PDB entry 1LHG | X-ray diffraction, 2.25 A resolution | chains H and I of the 3 polymer chains in the assembly

Chain H:
Molecule: Alpha-thrombin
From: Homo sapiens
Notes: EC 3.4.21.5
UniProt: P00734 (THRB_HUMAN); the construct lacks a stretch of the UniProt sequence and is renumbered around it, so the offset changes along the chain: 16-36 = UniProt 364-384; 37-60 = UniProt 386-409; 61-77 = UniProt 419-435; 78-97 = UniProt 437-456; 7 more segments
Amino-acid sequence (259 residues; each row starts with the number of its first residue; note: 4 numbers in that range are skipped by the numbering (no residue carries them; nothing is unmodelled there); a row labelled like 60A-60I holds insertion residues (60A, then the next letters in order)):
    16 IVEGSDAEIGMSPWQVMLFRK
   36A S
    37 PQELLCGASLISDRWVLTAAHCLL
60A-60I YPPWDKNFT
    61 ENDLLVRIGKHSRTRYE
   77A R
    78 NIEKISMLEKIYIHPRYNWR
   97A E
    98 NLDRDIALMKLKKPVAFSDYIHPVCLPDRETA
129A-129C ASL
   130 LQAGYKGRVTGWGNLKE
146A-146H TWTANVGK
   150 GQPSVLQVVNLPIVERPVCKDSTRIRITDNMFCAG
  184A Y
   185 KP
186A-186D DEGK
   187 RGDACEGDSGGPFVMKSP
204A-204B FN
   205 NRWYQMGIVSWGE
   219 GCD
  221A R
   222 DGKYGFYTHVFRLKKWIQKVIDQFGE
Disordered / not traced: 146A-146H, 246-247
Disulfides: Cys-42/Cys-58, Cys-168/Cys-182, Cys-191/Cys-220
Covalent attachments: ac-(D)phe-pro-borohomoornithine-oh (DI5) linked to Ser-195
Residues lining bound ligands: ac-(D)phe-pro-borohomoornithine-oh (DI5): His-57, Tyr-60A, Trp-60D, Glu-97A, Asn-98, Leu-99, Ile-174, Asp-189, Ala-190, Cys-191, Glu-192, Gly-193, Asp-194, Val-213, Ser-214, Trp-215, Gly-216, Glu-217, Gly-219, Cys-220
Swiss-Prot annotation at these positions:
  - region: Ala-183 to Val-200 (High affinity receptor-binding region which is also known as the TP508 peptide)
  - active site (Charge relay system): His-57, Asp-102, Ser-195
  - glycosylation: Asn-60G (N-linked (GlcNAc...) (complex) asparagine)

Chain I:
Molecule: Hirudin
From: Hirudo medicinalis
Amino-acid sequence (12 residues; numbered 54 to 65; the number before each row is that of its first residue):
    54 GDFEEIPEEYLQ
Disordered / not traced: 61-65

How chain H and chain I interact:
Pairs across the interface - 20 pairs, chain H then chain I:
  Phe-34(H) with Phe-56(I), hydrophobic; Ile-59(I), hydrophobic
  Gln-38(H) with Gly-54(I), hydrogen bond (backbone-backbone); Glu-58(I), hydrogen bond; Ile-59(I)
  Leu-40(H) with Phe-56(I), hydrophobic
  Leu-65(H) with Ile-59(I), hydrophobic
  Arg-67(H) with Phe-56(I); Ile-59(I)
  Arg-73(H) with Asp-55(I), salt bridge; Phe-56(I)
  Thr-74(H) with Asp-55(I); Phe-56(I); Glu-57(I), hydrogen bond (backbone-backbone)
  Arg-75(H) with Glu-57(I)
  Tyr-76(H) with Glu-57(I), hydrogen bond (backbone-side chain); Glu-58(I); Ile-59(I), hydrophobic; Pro-60(I)
  Ile-82(H) with Ile-59(I), hydrophobic
Other interface residues (no listed pair), chain H (12 interface residues in all): Met-32, Glu-39

Summary:
Chain H and chain I form an interface of 12 and 7 residues respectively; the contacts include 4 hydrogen bonds
and 1 salt bridge. Polar pairs include Arg-73(H)/Asp-55(I), Gln-38(H)/Glu-58(I) and Tyr-76(H)/Glu-57(I).
Covalently linked ac-(D)phe-pro-borohomoornithine-oh: at Ser-195(H).
Here chain H is Alpha-thrombin (Homo sapiens) and chain I is Hirudin (Hirudo medicinalis). Entry 1LHG (Human
alpha-thrombin complexed with ac-(d)phe-pro-boroornithine-oh) was determined by X-ray diffraction, deposited
together with 1LHC, 1LHD, 1LHE and 1LHF.
